PDB entry 3OSS | X-ray diffraction, 2.63 A resolution | chains C and D

Chain C:
Protein: Type 2 secretion system, gspc
Source organism: Escherichia coli
Notes: fragment: hr domain, residues 122-186
Reference sequence: E3PJ87 (E3PJ87_ECOH1); residues 122-186 here correspond to UniProt positions 79-143 (UniProt number = residue number - 43)
Sequence (68 residues; each row starts with the number of its first residue):
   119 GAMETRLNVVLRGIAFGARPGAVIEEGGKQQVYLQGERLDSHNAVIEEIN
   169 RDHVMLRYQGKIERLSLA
Disordered / not traced: 119-121
Construct notes: expression tag (119-121)

Chain D:
Protein: Type 2 secretion system, secretin gspd
Source organism: Escherichia coli
Notes: fragment: n0 and n1 domains, residues 1-165
Reference sequence: E3PJ86 (E3PJ86_ECOH1); the construct has insertions or renumbered stretches relative to UniProt, so the offset changes along the chain: 0-70 = UniProt 40-110; 74-165 = UniProt 113-204
Sequence (181 residues; numbered -3 to 165; the number before each row is that of its first residue; numbers below 1 keep their minus sign (Gly-3 is residue -3)):
    -3 GAMAEEATFTANFKDTDLKSFIETVGANLNKTIIMGPGVQGKVSIRTMTP
    47 LNERQYYQLFLNLLEAQGYAVVPM
   699 YIDTNNDGYIEGDEL
    74 VLKVVKSSAAKVEPLPLVGEGSDNYAGDEMVTKVVPVRNVSVRELAPILR
   124 QMIDSAGSGNVVNYDPSNVIMLTGRASVVERLTEVIQRVDHA
Disordered / not traced: -3 to 2, 81-98
Construct notes: expression tag (-3 to -1); linker (699-713)
Ion coordination: Ca2+: Asp701, Asn703, Asp705, Tyr707

Chain C / chain D interface:
Pairs across the interface - 32 pairs, chain C then chain D:
  Arg130(C) with Phe9(D); Lys10(D), hydrogen bond (backbone-backbone); Asp11(D); Thr12(D), hydrogen bond (backbone-side chain)
  Gly131(C) with Asn8(D); Phe9(D)
  Ile132(C) with Ala7(D); Asn8(D), hydrogen bond (backbone-backbone)
  Ala133(C) with Thr6(D); Phe9(D), hydrophobic; Thr20(D); Asn24(D); Tyr52(D)
  Phe134(C) with Thr4(D); Phe5(D); Thr6(D), hydrogen bond (backbone-backbone)
  Gly135(C) with Thr4(D)
  Arg137(C) with Ala23(D); Asn24(D), hydrogen bond (backbone-side chain); Asn26(D)
  Pro138(C) with Asn24(D)
  Gly139(C) with Asn24(D)
  Val141(C) with Thr12(D); Thr20(D)
  Gln148(C) with Asp11(D), hydrogen bond (side chain-backbone); Thr12(D); Asp13(D), hydrogen bond (side chain-backbone); Ser16(D)
  Val150(C) with Ser16(D); Thr20(D)
  Leu152(C) with Ala23(D), hydrophobic
  Arg169(C) with Thr6(D)
Also at the interface, not in a pair above, chain C (15 interface residues in all): Leu185
Also at the interface, not in a pair above, chain D (18 interface residues in all): Glu19, Lys38
The authors on this interface:
  - residue pairs: Arg137(C)-Asn24(D) (backbone contact)
  - interface residues, chain C: Ala133(C), Val141(C)
  - interface residues, chain D: Phe5(D), Phe9(D), Thr20(D)

Overview:
The interface between chain C and chain D involves 15 residues on one side and 18 on the other; the contacts
include 7 hydrogen bonds. Polar pairs include Arg130(C)-Thr12(D), Arg137(C)-Asn24(D) and Gln148(C)-Asp11(D).
The authors report a backbone contact between Arg137(C) and Asn24(D). From the paper: interface residues
Ala133(C), Val141(C) and Phe5(D) among others.
Chain C is Type 2 secretion system, gspc and chain D is Type 2 secretion system, secretin gspd, both from
Escherichia coli; the structure, The crystal structure of enterotoxigenic Escherichia coli GspC-GspD complex
from the type II secretion system, was determined by X-ray diffraction.
